PDB entry 4DTX | X-ray diffraction, 1.84 A resolution | chains A and T of the 3 polymer chains in the assembly

# Chain A
Name: DNA polymerase
Organism: Enterobacteria phage RB69
Notes: EC 2.7.7.7
UniProtKB: Q38087 (DPOL_BPR69); residue numbers follow UniProt; this construct covers 1-903
Amino-acid sequence (903 residues; row label = number of the first residue in the row):
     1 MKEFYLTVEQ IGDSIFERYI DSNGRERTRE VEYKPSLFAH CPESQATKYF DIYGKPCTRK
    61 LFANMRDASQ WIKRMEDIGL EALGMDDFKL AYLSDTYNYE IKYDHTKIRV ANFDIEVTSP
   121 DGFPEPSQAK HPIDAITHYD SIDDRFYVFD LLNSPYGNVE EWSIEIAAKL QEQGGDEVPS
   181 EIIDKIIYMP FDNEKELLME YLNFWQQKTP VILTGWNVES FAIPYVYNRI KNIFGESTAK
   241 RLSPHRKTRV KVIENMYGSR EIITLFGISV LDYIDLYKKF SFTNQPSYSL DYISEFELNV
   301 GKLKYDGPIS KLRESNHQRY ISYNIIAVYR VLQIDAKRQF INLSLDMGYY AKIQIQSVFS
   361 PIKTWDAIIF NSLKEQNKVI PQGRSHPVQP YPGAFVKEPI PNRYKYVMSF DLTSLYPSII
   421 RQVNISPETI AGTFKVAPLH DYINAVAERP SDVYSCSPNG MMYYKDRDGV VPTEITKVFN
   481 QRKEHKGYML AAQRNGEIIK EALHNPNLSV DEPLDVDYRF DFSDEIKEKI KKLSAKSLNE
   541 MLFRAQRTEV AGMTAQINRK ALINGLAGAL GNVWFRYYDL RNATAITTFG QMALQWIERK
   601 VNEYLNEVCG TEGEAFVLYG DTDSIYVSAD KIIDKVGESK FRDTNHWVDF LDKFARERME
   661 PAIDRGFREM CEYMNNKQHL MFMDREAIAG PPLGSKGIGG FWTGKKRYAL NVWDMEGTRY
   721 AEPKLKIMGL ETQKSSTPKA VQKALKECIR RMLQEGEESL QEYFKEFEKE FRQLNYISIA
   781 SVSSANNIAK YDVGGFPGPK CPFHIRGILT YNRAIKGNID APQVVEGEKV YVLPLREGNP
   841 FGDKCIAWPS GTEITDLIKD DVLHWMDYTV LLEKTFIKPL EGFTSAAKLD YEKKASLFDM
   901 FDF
Disordered / not traced: 902-903
Construct notes: engineered mutation Ala-222 (Asp in Q38087), Ala-327 (Asp in Q38087), Ala-561 (Leu in Q38087), Gly-565 (Ser in Q38087), Ala-567 (Tyr in Q38087)
Curated features (UniProtKB/Swiss-Prot):
  - region: Thr-248 to Thr-264 (Beta hairpin), Lys-705 to Tyr-708 (Binding of DNA in B-conformation), Leu-897 to Phe-903 (Interaction with the polymerase clamp)
  - binding site (Mg(2+)): Asp-114, Glu-116, Asp-411, Leu-412, Asp-623
  - binding site (substrate): Ser-414 to Tyr-416, Arg-482, Lys-560
  - site: Asp-621 (Optimization of metal coordination by the polymerase active site), Lys-706 (Optimization of metal coordination by the polymerase active site), Asp-714 (Essential for viral replication)
  - mutagenesis: Leu-415 (L415A/G: Decreases base selectivity by several hundred fold; L415G/F: Increased misinsertion, increased mismatch extension and inefficient proofreading; L415M: No effect on base selectivity), Asp-621 (D621A: Drastic decrease in the efficiency of incorporation of dGMP), Lys-706 (K706A: Almost complete loss of polymerase activity), Asp-714 (D714A: Complete loss of viral replication)
What the authors report for this chain:
  - binding site for DNA tempalte (chain T): Ile-362, Asn-572
  - mutagenesis - L561A/S565G/Y567A: unchanged catalytic activity on correct dNTPs (citing earlier work)

# Chain T
Molecule: DNA tempalte
Sequence (18 nucleotides; each row starts with the number of its first residue):
     1 TCGXGTAAGC AGTCCGCG
Modified positions: 3DR (1',2'-dideoxyribofuranose-5'-phosphate) at position 4

# How chain A and chain T interact
Contacting residue pairs (46):
  Glu-219(A) with DC2(T), hydrogen bond to the base
  Ile-253(A) with DC2(T), sugar contact
  Glu-254(A) with DC2(T), sugar contact
  Asn-255(A) with DC2(T), hydrogen bond to the phosphate
  Arg-260(A) with DC2(T), salt bridge to the phosphate
  Ile-262(A) with DC2(T), base contact
  Asp-275(A) with DG3(T), base contact
  Phe-359(A) with DG3(T), base contact
  Ser-360(A) with DG3(T), phosphate contact; 3DR_4(T), phosphate contact
  Pro-361(A) with DG3(T), phosphate contact; 3DR_4(T), phosphate contact
  Ile-362(A) with 3DR_4(T), phosphate contact
  Tyr-391(A) with DG5(T), hydrogen bond to the phosphate; DT6(T), sugar contact
  Pro-392(A) with DT6(T), phosphate contact; DA7(T), phosphate contact
  Gly-393(A) with DT6(T), hydrogen bond to the phosphate; DA7(T), hydrogen bond to the phosphate
  Ala-394(A) with DA7(T), sugar contact
  Val-396(A) with DA7(T), phosphate contact; DA8(T), phosphate contact
  Gly-565(A) with 3DR_4(T), sugar contact
  Gly-568(A) with 3DR_4(T), sugar contact; DG5(T), sugar contact
  Ala-569(A) with 3DR_4(T), sugar contact
  Gly-571(A) with DG5(T), sugar contact
  Asn-572(A) with 3DR_4(T), hydrogen bond to the phosphate; DG5(T), hydrogen bond to the phosphate
  Lys-705(A) with DA8(T), salt bridge to the phosphate; DG9(T), sugar contact
  Lys-706(A) with DA7(T), base contact; DA8(T), sugar contact
  Arg-707(A) with DG9(T), phosphate contact; DC10(T), salt bridge to the phosphate
  Ser-784(A) with DT1(T), hydrogen bond to the base
  Asn-786(A) with DT1(T), hydrogen bond to the base
  Pro-799(A) with DC14(T), phosphate contact
  Lys-800(A) with DT13(T), phosphate contact; DC14(T), hydrogen bond to the phosphate
  Cys-801(A) with DT13(T), sugar contact
  Phe-803(A) with DG12(T), sugar contact
  Gly-827(A) with DT1(T), base contact
  Lys-844(A) with DT13(T), salt bridge to the phosphate
  Lys-874(A) with DG12(T), salt bridge to the phosphate
  Lys-878(A) with DA11(T), salt bridge to the phosphate
Interface residues without a listed pair, chain A (39 interface residues in all): Lys-251, Lys-363, Glu-731, Lys-734, Arg-806

# In short
39 residues of chain A and 14 residues of chain T are in contact, with 10 hydrogen bonds and 6 salt bridges.
Polar contacts include Glu-219(A)/DC2(T), Ser-784(A)/DT1(T) and Asn-786(A)/DT1(T). The paper reports a binding
site for DNA tempalte (chain T) at Ile-362(A) and Asn-572(A); L561A/S565G/Y567A of chain A leave catalytic
activity on correct dNTPs unchanged.
Here chain A is DNA polymerase (Enterobacteria phage RB69) and chain T is DNA tempalte. Entry 4DTX (RB69 DNA
Polymerase Ternary Complex with dTTP Opposite an Abasic Site and ddC/dG as the Penultimate ...) was determined
by X-ray diffraction together with 4DTJ, 4DTM, 4DTN, 4DTO, 4DTP, 4DTR, 4DTS and 4DTU from the same study.
